PDB entry 7PNI | X-ray diffraction, 2.13 A resolution | chain AAA

# Chain AAA
Protein: Ribonuclease pancreatic
From: Bos taurus
Notes: EC 4.6.1.18
UniProtKB: P61823 (RNAS1_BOVIN); residues 1-124 here correspond to UniProt positions 27-150 (UniProt number = residue number + 26)
Amino-acid sequence (124 residues; numbered 1 to 124; the number before each row is that of its first residue):
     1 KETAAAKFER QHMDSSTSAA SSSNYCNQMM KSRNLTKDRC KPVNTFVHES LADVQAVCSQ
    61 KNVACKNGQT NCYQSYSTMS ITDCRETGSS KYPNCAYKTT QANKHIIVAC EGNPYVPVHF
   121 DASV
Disulfide bonds: Cys26-Cys84, Cys40-Cys95, Cys58-Cys110, Cys65-Cys72
Metal / ion sites: platinum (II) ion site 1 near His105 (its only coordinating residue here); platinum (II) ion site 2 near His119 (its only coordinating residue here)
Curated features (UniProtKB/Swiss-Prot):
  - active site: His12 (Proton acceptor), His119 (Proton donor)
  - binding site (substrate): Lys7, Arg10, Lys41 to Thr45, Lys66, Arg85
  - glycosylation: Lys1 (N-linked (Glc) (glycation) lysine), Lys7 (N-linked (Glc) (glycation) lysine), Asn34 (N-linked (GlcNAc...) asparagine), Lys37 (N-linked (Glc) (glycation) lysine), Lys41 (N-linked (Glc) (glycation) lysine)
From the paper describing this entry:
  - platinum (II) ion coordination: His105, His119
  - conformationally variable residues (side-chain flip): His119
  - catalytic residues: His119 (citing earlier work)

# In short
Curated annotation (UniProt) lists active-site residues His12 and His119 and 9 substrate-binding residues. The
paper reports the catalytic residue His119; platinum (II) ion coordination by His105 and His119.
Chain AAA is Ribonuclease pancreatic (Bos taurus); the structure, X-ray structure of the adduct formed upon
reaction of Pt(II) complex 2c with ribonuclease A, was determined by X-ray diffraction together with 7PNH from
the same study.
